Entry 6PDW (electron microscopy, 3.10 A resolution); this record covers chains B and G of the 6 polymer chains in the assembly.

[Chain B]
Name: Membrane-spanning ATPase-like protein
Organism: Chaetomium thermophilum
UniProt: G0S654 (G0S654_CHATD); numbering as in UniProt (aligned over 31-411)
Amino-acid sequence (383 residues; each row starts with the number of its first residue):
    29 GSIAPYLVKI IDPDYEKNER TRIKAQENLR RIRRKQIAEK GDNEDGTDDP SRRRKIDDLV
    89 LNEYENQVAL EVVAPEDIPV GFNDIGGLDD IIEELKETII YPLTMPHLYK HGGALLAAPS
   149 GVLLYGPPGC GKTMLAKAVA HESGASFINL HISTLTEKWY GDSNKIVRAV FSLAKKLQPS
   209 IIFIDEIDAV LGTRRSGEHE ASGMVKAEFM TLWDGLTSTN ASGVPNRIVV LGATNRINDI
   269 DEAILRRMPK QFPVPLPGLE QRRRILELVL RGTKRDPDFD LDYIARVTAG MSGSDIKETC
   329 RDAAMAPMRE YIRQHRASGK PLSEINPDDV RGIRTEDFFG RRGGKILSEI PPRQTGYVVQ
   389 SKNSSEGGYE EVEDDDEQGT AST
Disordered / not traced: 29-43, 66-85, 221-224, 362-411
Construct notes: expression tag (29-30)
Metal / ion sites: Mg2+: T161 (together with ADP, beryllium trifluoride)
Small-molecule neighbours:
  - ADP (adenosine-5'-diphosphate): D112, I113, G114, L116, P155, P156, G157, C158, G159, K160, T161, M162, I293, L296, G321, S322, K325
  - beryllium trifluoride (BEF): P155, P156, G157, K160, T161, D213, E214, N263
What the authors report for this chain:
  - binding site for Unknown peptide (chain G): W187, Y188, H227
  - binding site for beryllium trifluoride: R274, R275
  - mutagenesis - W187A, Y188A, L244A, L244E: decreased growth

[Chain G]
Name: Unknown peptide
Organism: Escherichia coli
Amino-acid sequence (10 residues; numbered 1 to 10; the number before each row is that of its first residue; X marks 10 residues of unknown identity (built as UNK)):
     1 XXXXXXXXXX

[Chain B / chain G interface]
Chain B residues in contact with chain G, 4 residues: K186, W187, Y188, H227

[Summary]
Chain B and chain G make no direct contact in this assembly. Ligands of chain B: ADP and beryllium
trifluoride. From the paper: a binding site for Unknown peptide (chain G) at W187(B), Y188(B) and H227(B);
W187A, Y188A and L244A of chain B, among others, reduce growth.
Here chain B is Membrane-spanning ATPase-like protein (Chaetomium thermophilum) and chain G is Unknown peptide
(Escherichia coli). Entry 6PDW (Msp1-substrate complex in closed conformation) was determined by electron
microscopy, deposited together with 6PDY and 6PE0.
